Entry 4GV9 (X-ray diffraction, 2.46 A resolution); this record covers chains F and A of the 3 polymer chains in the assembly.

Chain F:
Molecule: 5-nt RNA strand
Sequence (5 nucleotides; row label = number of the first residue in the row):
     1 CGCCC

Chain A:
Protein: Nucleoprotein
Source organism: Lassa virus
UniProtKB: P13699 (NCAP_LASSJ); residues 364-569 here = UniProt positions 364-569
Sequence (213 residues; numbered 357 to 569; the number before each row is that of its first residue):
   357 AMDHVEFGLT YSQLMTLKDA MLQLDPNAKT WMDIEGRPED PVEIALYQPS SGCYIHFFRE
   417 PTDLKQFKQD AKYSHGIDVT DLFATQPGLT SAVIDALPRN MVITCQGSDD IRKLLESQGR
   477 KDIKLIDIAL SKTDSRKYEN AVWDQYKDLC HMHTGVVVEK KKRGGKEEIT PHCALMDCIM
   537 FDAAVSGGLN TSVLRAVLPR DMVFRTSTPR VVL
Disordered / not traced: 357-362, 516-521, 562-564
Construct notes: expression tag (357-363)
Swiss-Prot annotation at these positions:
  - binding site (Mn(2+)): Asp389, Glu391, Asp533
  - binding site (Zn(2+)): Glu399, Cys506, His509, Cys529
  - site: Asp466 (Important for exonuclease activity)
Ion coordination: Mn2+ site 1: Asp389 (shared with 2 residues of chain E); Mn2+ site 2: Asp389, Glu391, Asp533 (shared with 1 residue of chain E); Zn2+: Glu399, Cys506, His509, Cys529
What the authors report for this chain:
  - conformationally variable residues (order/disorder transition): Tyr429
  - mutagenesis - D389A, R492A: abolished catalytic activity
  - mutagenesis - Q462A: decreased catalytic activity
  - mutagenesis - R393A, K488A: unchanged catalytic activity
  - mutagenesis - K488A: unchanged signaling

How chain F and chain A interact:
Contacting residue pairs (8; chain F residue first):
  G2(F) - Arg393(A)  base contact
  G2(F) - Gln425(A)  sugar contact
  G2(F) - Asp426(A)  hydrogen bond to the base
  G2(F) - Tyr429(A)  stacking on the base
  C3(F) - Arg393(A)  hydrogen bond to the base
  C3(F) - Gln422(A)  hydrogen bond to the sugar
  C4(F) - Arg393(A)  hydrogen bond to the sugar
  C5(F) - Asp465(A)  hydrogen bond to the sugar

In short:
The interface between chain F and chain A involves 4 residues on one side and 6 on the other; the contacts
include 5 hydrogen bonds and 1 aromatic stacking contact. Among the polar pairs are G2(F)-Asp426(A),
C3(F)-Arg393(A) and C3(F)-Gln422(A). From the paper: D389A and R492A of chain A abolish catalytic activity;
conformational variability at Tyr429(A); 5 substitutions were tested in all.
Here chain F is a 5-nt RNA strand and chain A is Nucleoprotein (Lassa virus). Entry 4GV9 (Lassa nucleoprotein
C-terminal domain in complex with triphosphated dsRNA soaking for 5 min) was determined by X-ray diffraction
(same publication as 4GV3, 4GV6, 4GVE and 4G9Z).
